Entry 3C94 (X-ray diffraction, 2.70 A resolution); this record covers chains A and B of the 3 polymer chains in the assembly.

[Chain A]
Protein: Exodeoxyribonuclease I
From: Escherichia coli
Notes: EC 3.1.11.1
Reference sequence: P04995 (EX1_ECOLI); residue numbers follow UniProt; this construct covers 1-475
Sequence (482 residues; numbered 1 to 482; the number before each row is that of its first residue):
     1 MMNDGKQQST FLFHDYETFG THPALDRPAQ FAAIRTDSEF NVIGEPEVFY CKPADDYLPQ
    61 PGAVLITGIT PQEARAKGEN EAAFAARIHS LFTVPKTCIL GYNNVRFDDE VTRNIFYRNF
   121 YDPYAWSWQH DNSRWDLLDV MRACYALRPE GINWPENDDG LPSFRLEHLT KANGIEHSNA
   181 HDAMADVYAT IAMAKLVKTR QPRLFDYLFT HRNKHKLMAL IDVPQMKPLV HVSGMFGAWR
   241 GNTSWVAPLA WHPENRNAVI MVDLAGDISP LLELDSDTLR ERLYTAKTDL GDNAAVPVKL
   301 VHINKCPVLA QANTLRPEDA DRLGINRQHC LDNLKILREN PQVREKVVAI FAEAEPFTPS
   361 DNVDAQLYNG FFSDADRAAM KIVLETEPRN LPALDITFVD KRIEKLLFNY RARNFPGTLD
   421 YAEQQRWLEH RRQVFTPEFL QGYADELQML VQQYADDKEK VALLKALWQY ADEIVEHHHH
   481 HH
Not modelled in the structure: 1-6, 179-181, 291-292, 353-359, 477-482
Sequence notes: variant D472 (Glu in P04995); expression tag (476-482)
Curated features (UniProtKB/Swiss-Prot):
  - binding site (Mg(2+)): D15, E17, D186
  - binding site (substrate): E17, R165
  - site: T18 (Interaction with single-stranded DNA), I66 (Interaction with single-stranded DNA), R113 (Interaction with single-stranded DNA), Y124 (Interaction with single-stranded DNA), W128 (Interaction with single-stranded DNA), R142 (Interaction with single-stranded DNA), R148 (Important for interaction with ssb), F164 (Interaction with single-stranded DNA), H181 (Important for activity), Y207 (Important for interaction with ssb), K214 (Interaction with single-stranded DNA), N257 (Interaction with single-stranded DNA), Y284 (Interaction with single-stranded DNA), N304 (Interaction with single-stranded DNA), Q311 (Important for interaction with ssb), R338 (Important for interaction with ssb), Y368 (Interaction with single-stranded DNA), F371 (Interaction with single-stranded DNA)
  - mutagenesis: R148 (R148A: Strongly reduced ssb-binding. Reduced ssb-dependent nuclease activity), E150 (E150A: About 2-fold increased ssb-binding. Weakly increased ssb-independent and ssb-dependent nuclease activity), H181 (H181A: Residual nuclease activity), Y207 (Y207A: Strongly reduced ssb-binding. Reduced ssb-dependent nuclease activity), K227 (K227A: 7-fold reduced ssb-binding. Reduced ssb-dependent nuclease activity), Q311 (Q311A: 2-fold reduced ssb-binding. Weakly reduced ssb-dependent nuclease activity), R316 (R316A: Strongly reduced ssb-binding. Strongly reduced ssb-dependent nuclease activity), E318 (E318A: About 2-fold increased ssb-binding. No effect on ssb-dependent nuclease activity), D319 (D319A: 2-fold reduced ssb-binding. No effect on ssb-dependent nuclease activity), R327 (R327A: No effect on ssb-binding and on ssb-dependent nuclease activity), L331 (L331A: No effect on ssb-binding and on ssb-dependent nuclease activity), R338 (R338A: 3-fold reduced ssb-binding. Reduced ssb-dependent nuclease activity), 2 further mutagenesis entries in UniProt

[Chain B]
Protein: Single-stranded DNA-binding C-terminal tail peptide
Reference sequence: P0AGE0 (SSB_ECOLI); residues 169-177 here correspond to UniProt positions 170-178 (UniProt number = residue number + 1)
Sequence (10 residues; each row starts with the number of its first residue):
   168 WMDFDDDIPF
Not modelled in the structure: 168-173
Sequence notes: expression tag (168)
Curated features (UniProtKB/Swiss-Prot):
  - motif: D172 to F177 (Important for interaction with partner proteins)

[Chain A / chain B interface]
Contacting residue pairs (12):
  L147(A) - F177(B)  hydrophobic
  R148(A) - F177(B)  hydrogen bond (side chain-backbone)
  R203(A) - F177(B)
  L204(A) - F177(B)
  Y207(A) - P176(B)  hydrophobic
  Y207(A) - F177(B)  hydrophobic
  Q311(A) - D174(B)  hydrogen bond (side chain-backbone)
  Q311(A) - I175(B)
  N313(A) - I175(B)
  T314(A) - P176(B)
  T314(A) - F177(B)
  R316(A) - I175(B)
Also at the interface, not in a pair above, chain A (10 interface residues in all): A310

[Overview]
The interface between chain A and chain B involves 10 residues on one side and 4 on the other, with 2 hydrogen
bonds. Among the polar pairs are R148(A)-F177(B) and Q311(A)-D174(B).
Chain A is Exodeoxyribonuclease I (Escherichia coli) and chain B is Single-stranded DNA-binding C-terminal
tail peptide; the structure, ExoI/SSB-Ct complex, was determined by X-ray diffraction, deposited together with
3C95.
